PDB entry 5UFN | X-ray diffraction, 1.39 A resolution | chain A

Chain A:
Protein: Methyltransferase domain protein
From: Burkholderia thailandensis (strain ATCC 700388 / DSM 13276 / CIP 106301 / E264)
UniProt: Q2T5S0 (Q2T5S0_BURTA); residue numbers follow UniProt; this construct covers 1-236
Sequence (238 residues; each row starts with the number of its first residue; numbers below 1 keep their minus sign (Gly-1 is residue -1)):
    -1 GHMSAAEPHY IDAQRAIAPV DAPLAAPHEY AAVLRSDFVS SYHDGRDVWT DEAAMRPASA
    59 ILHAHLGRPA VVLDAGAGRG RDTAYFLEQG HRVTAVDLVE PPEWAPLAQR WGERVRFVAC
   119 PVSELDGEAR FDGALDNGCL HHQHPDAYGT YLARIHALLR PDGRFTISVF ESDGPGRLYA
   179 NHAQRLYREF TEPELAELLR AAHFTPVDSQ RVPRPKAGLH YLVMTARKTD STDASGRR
Disordered / not traced: -1 to 3, 229-236
Construct notes: expression tag (-1 to 0)
Residues lining bound ligands: S-adenosylhomocysteine (SAH): Leu32, Phe36, Tyr40, Trp47, Thr48, Met53, Gly74, Ala75, Gly76, Arg79, Asp80, Val94, Asp95, Leu96, Val97, Cys118, Pro119, Val120, Asn135, Gly136, Cys137, His140, Gln141, Tyr149
Reported in the primary citation:
  - binding site for S-adenosylhomocysteine: Gly74 to Gly78, Arg79, Asp95, Leu96, Val120, Asn135, Cys137, Gln141
  - catalytic residues: His140, Arg183, Tyr185 (proposed by the authors, not directly observed)

Overview:
Bound to chain A: S-adenosylhomocysteine. From the paper: catalytic residues His140, Arg183 and Tyr185; a
binding site for S-adenosylhomocysteine at Gly74, Arg79 and Asp95 among others.
Chain A is Methyltransferase domain protein (Burkholderia thailandensis (strain ATCC 700388 / DSM 13276 / CIP
106301 / E264)); the structure, Crystal structure of Burkholderia thailandensis
1,6-didemethyltoxoflavin-N1-methyltransferase with bound S-adenosylhomocysteine, was determined by X-ray
diffraction together with 5UFM from the same study.
